Entry 5WQS (X-ray diffraction, 1.90 A resolution); this record covers chain A.

# Chain A
Name: Beta-amylase
From: Ipomoea batatas
Notes: EC 3.2.1.2
Reference sequence: P10537 (AMYB_IPOBA); residues 1-498 here correspond to UniProt positions 2-499 (UniProt number = residue number + 1)
Amino-acid sequence (498 residues; each row starts with the number of its first residue):
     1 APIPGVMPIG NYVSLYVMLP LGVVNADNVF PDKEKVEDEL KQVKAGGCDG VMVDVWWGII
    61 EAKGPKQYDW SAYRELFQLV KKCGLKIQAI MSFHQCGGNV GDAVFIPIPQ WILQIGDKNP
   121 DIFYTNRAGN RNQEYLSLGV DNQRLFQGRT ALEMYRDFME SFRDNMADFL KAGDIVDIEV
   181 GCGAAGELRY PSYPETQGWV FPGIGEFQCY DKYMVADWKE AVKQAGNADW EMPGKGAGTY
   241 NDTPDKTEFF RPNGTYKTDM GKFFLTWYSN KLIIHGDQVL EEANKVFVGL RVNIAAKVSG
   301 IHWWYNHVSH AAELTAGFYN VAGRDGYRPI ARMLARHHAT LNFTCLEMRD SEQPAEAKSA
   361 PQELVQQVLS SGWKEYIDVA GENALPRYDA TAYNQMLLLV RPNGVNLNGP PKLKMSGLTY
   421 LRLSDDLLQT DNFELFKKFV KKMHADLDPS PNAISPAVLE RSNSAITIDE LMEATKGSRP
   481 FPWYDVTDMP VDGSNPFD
Not modelled in the structure: 452-453
Sequence notes: conflict Leu-399 (Asn400 in P10537)
Curated features (UniProtKB/Swiss-Prot):
  - active site: Glu-187 (Proton donor), Glu-382 (Proton acceptor)
  - binding site (substrate): Asp-54, His-94, Asp-102, Lys-297, His-302, Thr-344, Asn-383, Ala-384, Arg-422

# In short
From UniProt: active-site residues Glu-187 and Glu-382 and 9 substrate-binding residues.
Chain A is Beta-amylase (Ipomoea batatas); the structure, Crystal structure of Apo Beta-Amylase from Sweet
potato, was determined by X-ray diffraction (same publication as 5WQU).
